Entry 2QPE (X-ray diffraction, 2.90 A resolution); this record covers chains B and C of the 3 polymer chains in the assembly.

# Chain B
Name: Cytochrome c oxidase subunit 2
Source organism: Thermus thermophilus
Notes: EC 1.9.3.1
UniProt: Q5SJ80 (COX2_THET8); residues 1-168 here = UniProt positions 1-168
Sequence (168 residues; each row starts with the number of its first residue):
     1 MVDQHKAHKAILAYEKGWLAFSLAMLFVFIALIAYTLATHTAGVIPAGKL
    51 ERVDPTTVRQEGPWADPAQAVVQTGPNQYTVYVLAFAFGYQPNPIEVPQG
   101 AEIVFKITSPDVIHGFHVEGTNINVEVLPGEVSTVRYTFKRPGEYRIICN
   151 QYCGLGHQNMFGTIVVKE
Unresolved in the structure: 1-2
Construct notes: engineered mutation Gln4 (Glu in Q5SJ80)
Swiss-Prot annotation at these positions:
  - binding site (Cu cation): His114, Cys149, Cys153, His157
Ion coordination: dinuclear copper ion: His114, Cys149, Gln151, Cys153, His157, Met160

# Chain C
Name: Cytochrome c oxidase polypeptide 2A
Source organism: Thermus thermophilus
Notes: EC 1.9.3.1
UniProt: P82543 (COXA_THET8); residues 1-34 here = UniProt positions 1-34
Sequence (34 residues; numbered 1 to 34; the number before each row is that of its first residue):
     1 MEEKPKGALAVILVLTLTILVFWLGVYAVFFARG
Unresolved in the structure: 1
Swiss-Prot annotation at these positions:
  - modified residue: Met1 (N-formylmethionine)
Ligand contacts: heme-as (HAS): Val11, Leu15, Ile19

# Chain B / chain C interface
Contacting residue pairs (31; chain B residue first):
  Asp3(B) with Glu2(C)
  Lys6(B) with Glu2(C), hydrogen bond (side chain-backbone)
  Ile11(B) with Pro5(C), hydrophobic
  Tyr14(B) with Lys4(C); Leu9(C), hydrophobic
  Trp18(B) with Ile12(C), hydrophobic; Thr16(C)
  Phe21(B) with Thr16(C)
  Met25(B) with Ile19(C), hydrophobic; Leu20(C), hydrophobic
  Phe29(B) with Ile19(C), hydrophobic; Leu20(C), hydrophobic; Trp23(C), hydrophobic
  Leu32(B) with Trp23(C), hydrophobic; Tyr27(C), hydrogen bond (backbone-side chain)
  Ile33(B) with Trp23(C), hydrophobic
  Tyr35(B) with Tyr27(C)
  Thr36(B) with Tyr27(C); Phe30(C); Phe31(C)
  His40(B) with Gly34(C)
  Thr41(B) with Phe30(C); Gly34(C)
  Gly120(B) with Arg33(C)
  Thr121(B) with Arg33(C)
  Asn122(B) with Phe30(C), hydrogen bond (side chain-backbone); Arg33(C), hydrogen bond (backbone-backbone); Gly34(C)
  Tyr137(B) with Arg33(C), hydrogen bond (side chain-backbone); Gly34(C), hydrogen bond (side chain-backbone)
  Lys140(B) with Gly34(C)
Interface residues without a listed pair, chain B (22 interface residues in all): Ala7, Ala10, Arg141
Interface residues without a listed pair, chain C (18 interface residues in all): Glu3, Leu15, Val29, Ala32

# In short
22 residues of chain B and 18 residues of chain C are in contact, with 6 hydrogen bonds. Among the polar pairs
are Lys6(B)-Glu2(C), Leu32(B)-Tyr27(C) and Asn122(B)-Phe30(C). Chain C binds heme-as. Curated annotation
(UniProt) lists 4 Cu cation-binding residues on chain B.
Chain B is Cytochrome c oxidase subunit 2 and chain C is Cytochrome c oxidase polypeptide 2A, both from
Thermus thermophilus; the structure, An unexpected outcome of surface-engineering an integral membrane
protein: Improved crystallization of cytochrome ba3 oxidase from ..., was determined by X-ray diffraction,
deposited together with 2QPD.
